PDB entry 7XML | electron microscopy, 3.20 A resolution | chains B and D of the 4 polymer chains in the assembly

[Chain B]
Protein: Enolase
From: Bacillus subtilis (strain 168)
Notes: EC 4.2.1.11
UniProtKB: P37869 (ENO_BACSU); residues 1-430 here = UniProt positions 1-430
Amino-acid sequence (430 residues; numbered 1 to 430; the number before each row is that of its first residue):
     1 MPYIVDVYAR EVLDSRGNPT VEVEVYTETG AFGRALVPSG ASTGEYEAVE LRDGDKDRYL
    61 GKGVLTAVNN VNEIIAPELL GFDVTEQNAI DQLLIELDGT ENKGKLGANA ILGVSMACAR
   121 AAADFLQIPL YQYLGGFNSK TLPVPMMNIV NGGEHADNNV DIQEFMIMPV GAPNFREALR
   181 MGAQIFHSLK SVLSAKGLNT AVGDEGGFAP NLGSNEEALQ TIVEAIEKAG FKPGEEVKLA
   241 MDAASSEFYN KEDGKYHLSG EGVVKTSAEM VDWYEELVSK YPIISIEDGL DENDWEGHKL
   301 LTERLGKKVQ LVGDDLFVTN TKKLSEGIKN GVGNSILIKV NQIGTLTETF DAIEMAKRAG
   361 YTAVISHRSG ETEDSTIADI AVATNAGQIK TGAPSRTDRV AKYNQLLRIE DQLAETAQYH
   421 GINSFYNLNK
Unresolved in the structure: 429-430
UniProt features mapped onto this chain:
  - active site: Glu205 (Proton donor), Lys339 (Proton acceptor)
  - binding site ((2R)-2-phosphoglycerate): Gln163, Lys339, Arg368, Ser369, Lys390
  - binding site (Mg(2+)): Asp242, Glu287, Asp314
  - modified residue: Thr141 (Phosphothreonine), Ser259 (Phosphoserine), Tyr281 (Phosphotyrosine), Ser325 (Phosphoserine)
  - mutagenesis: Asn102 to Leu126 (Protein is no longer secreted), Lys103 to Lys105 (Behaves like wild-type, protein is secreted normally), Ala108 to Asn109 (Protein is not stable), Ala110 to Cys118 (Protein is no longer secreted), Ala110 to Leu112 (Protein is not stable), Val114 to Ser115 (Protein is stable, no secretion), Met116 to Cys118 (About 10-fold less protein, not secreted), Ala119 to Ala121 (Expressed 3-4-fold less than wild-type, not secreted), Ala122 to Asp124 (Expressed 3-4-fold less than wild-type, not secreted), Phe125 to Gln127 (Behaves like wild-type, protein is secreted normally)

[Chain D]
Protein: Putative gene 60 protein
From: Bacillus phage SP01
UniProtKB: O48414 (GP60_BPSP1); residues 1-73 here = UniProt positions 1-73
Amino-acid sequence (73 residues; row label = number of the first residue in the row):
     1 MLNQVEVLRE EYVEGYVVQM WRRNPSNAPV IEVFTEDNLE EGIIPEYVTA NDDTFDRIVD
    61 AVEFGYLEEL ELV
Unresolved in the structure: 1-6

[How chain B and chain D interact]
Contacting residue pairs (20; chain B residue first):
  Met147(B) - Phe64(D)  hydrophobic
  Arg176(B) - Tyr66(D)
  Leu179(B) - Tyr66(D)  hydrophobic
  Ala183(B) - Phe64(D)  hydrophobic
  Phe186(B) - Phe64(D)  hydrophobic
  His187(B) - Asp56(D)
  His187(B) - Arg57(D)
  His187(B) - Asp60(D)
  Lys190(B) - Asp60(D)  salt bridge
  Lys190(B) - Glu63(D)  salt bridge
  Arg396(B) - Glu14(D)  salt bridge
  Arg396(B) - Val62(D)  hydrogen bond (side chain-backbone)
  Arg396(B) - Leu72(D)
  Val400(B) - Gly65(D)
  Val400(B) - Leu72(D)
  Tyr403(B) - Phe64(D)
  Tyr403(B) - Gly65(D)
  Asn404(B) - Glu71(D)
  Asn404(B) - Leu72(D)
  Leu407(B) - Tyr66(D)  hydrophobic
Interface residues without a listed pair, chain B (14 interface residues in all): Arg180, Gly182
Interface residues without a listed pair, chain D (13 interface residues in all): Asp53, Val73

[In short]
14 residues of chain B and 13 residues of chain D are in contact, with 1 hydrogen bond and 3 salt bridges.
Polar contacts include Lys190(B)-Asp60(D), Lys190(B)-Glu63(D) and Arg396(B)-Glu14(D).
Chain B is Enolase (Bacillus subtilis (strain 168)) and chain D is Putative gene 60 protein (Bacillus phage
SP01); the structure, Cryo-EM structure of PEIP-Bs_enolase complex, was determined by electron microscopy.
